Entry 7AID (X-ray diffraction, 3.15 A resolution); this record covers chains A and T of the 4 polymer chains in the assembly.

# Chain A
Protein: Gag-Pol polyprotein
From: Human immunodeficiency virus type 1 BH10
Notes: EC 3.4.23.16, 2.7.7.49, 2.7.7.7, 3.1.26.13, 3.1.13.2, 2.7.7.-, 3.1.-.-
UniProt: P03366 (POL_HV1B1); residues 1-554 here correspond to UniProt positions 600-1153 (UniProt number = residue number + 599)
Sequence (556 residues; row label = number of the first residue in the row; numbers below 1 keep their minus sign (Met-1 is residue -1)):
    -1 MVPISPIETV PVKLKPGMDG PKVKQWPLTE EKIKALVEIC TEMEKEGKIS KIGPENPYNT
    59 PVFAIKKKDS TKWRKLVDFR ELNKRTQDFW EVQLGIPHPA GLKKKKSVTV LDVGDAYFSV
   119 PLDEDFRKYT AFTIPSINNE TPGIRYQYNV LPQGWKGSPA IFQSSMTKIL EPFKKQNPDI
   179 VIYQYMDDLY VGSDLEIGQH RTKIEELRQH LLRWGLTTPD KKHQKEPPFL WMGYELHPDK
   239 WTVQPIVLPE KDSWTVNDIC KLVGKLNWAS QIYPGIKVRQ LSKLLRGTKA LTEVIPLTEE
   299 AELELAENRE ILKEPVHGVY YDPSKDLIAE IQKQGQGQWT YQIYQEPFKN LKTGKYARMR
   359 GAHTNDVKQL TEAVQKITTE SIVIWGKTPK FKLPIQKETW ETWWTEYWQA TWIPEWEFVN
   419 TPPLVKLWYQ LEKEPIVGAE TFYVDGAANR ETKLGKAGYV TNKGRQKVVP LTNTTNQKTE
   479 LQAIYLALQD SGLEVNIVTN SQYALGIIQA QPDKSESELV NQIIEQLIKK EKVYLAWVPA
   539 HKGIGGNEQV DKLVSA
Disordered / not traced: -1
Construct notes: initiating methionine (-1); expression tag (0); engineered mutation Cys258 (Gln857 in P03366), Ser280 (Cys879 in P03366), Asn498 (Asp1097 in P03366)
Swiss-Prot annotation at these positions:
  - region: Phe227 to His235 (RT 'primer grip')
  - motif: Trp398 to Trp414 (Tryptophan repeat motif)
  - binding site (Mg(2+)): Asp110, Asp185, Asp186, Asp443, Glu478, Asp549
  - site: Trp401 (Essential for RT p66/p51 heterodimerization), Trp414 (Essential for RT p66/p51 heterodimerization), Phe440, Tyr441 (Cleavage)

# Chain T
Molecule: 27-nt DNA strand
Sequence (27 nucleotides; each row starts with the number of its first residue):
   701 ATGGTCGGCG CCCGAACAGG GACTGTG
Disordered / not traced: 701-702, 726-727

# Interface between chain A and chain T
Residue-residue contacts - 40 pairs, chain A then chain T:
  Trp24(A) with DG703(T), sugar contact; DG704(T), phosphate contact
  Phe61(A) with DG704(T), sugar contact; DT705(T), sugar contact
  Leu74(A) with DT705(T), base contact
  Val75(A) with DT705(T), sugar contact
  Asp76(A) with DT705(T), sugar contact
  Arg78(A) with DG704(T), salt bridge to the phosphate; DT705(T), salt bridge to the phosphate; DC706(T), phosphate contact
  Asn81(A) with DC706(T), sugar contact
  Glu89(A) with DG707(T), phosphate contact; DG708(T), phosphate contact
  Gln91(A) with DG708(T), sugar contact
  Leu92(A) with DC709(T), sugar contact
  Ile94(A) with DG708(T), base contact; DC709(T), sugar contact
  Gly152(A) with DT705(T), sugar contact; DC706(T), sugar contact
  Lys154(A) with DC706(T), phosphate contact; DG707(T), phosphate contact
  Pro157(A) with DG707(T), sugar contact
  Tyr183(A) with DG707(T), hydrogen bond to the base; DG708(T), base contact
  Asn265(A) with DC711(T), sugar contact; DC712(T), phosphate contact
  Ser280(A) with DC712(T), sugar contact; DC713(T), phosphate contact
  Arg284(A) with DC713(T), salt bridge to the phosphate; DG714(T), phosphate contact
  Gly285(A) with DC713(T), phosphate contact; DG714(T), hydrogen bond to the phosphate
  Lys353(A) with DC712(T), salt bridge to the phosphate
  Lys374(A) with DC711(T), phosphate contact
  Arg448(A) with DA722(T), base contact; DC723(T), hydrogen bond to the base
  Asn474(A) with DC723(T), sugar contact
  Gln500(A) with DG721(T), phosphate contact; DA722(T), phosphate contact
  His539(A) with DC723(T), phosphate contact
Other interface residues (no listed pair), chain A (31 interface residues in all): Gly93, Tyr115, Gln151, Trp153, Leu283, Ala355

# In short
31 residues of chain A face 14 of chain T across their interface; the contacts include 3 hydrogen bonds and 4
salt bridges. Polar pairs include Tyr183(A)-DG707(T), Arg448(A)-DC723(T) and Gly285(A)-DG714(T). From UniProt:
6 Mg2+-binding residues on chain A.
Here chain A is Gag-Pol polyprotein (Human immunodeficiency virus type 1 BH10) and chain T is a 27-nt DNA
strand. Entry 7AID (HIV-1 reverse transcriptase complex with DNA and D-aspartate tenofovir) was determined by
X-ray diffraction together with 7AHX, 7AIF, 7AIG, 7AII and 7AIJ from the same study.
